Entry 3LGE (X-ray diffraction, 2.20 A resolution); this record covers chains B and D of the 8 polymer chains in the assembly.

Chain B (and D):
Name: Fructose-bisphosphate aldolase A
From: Oryctolagus cuniculus
Notes: EC 4.1.2.13; chain D of this document is another copy of the same molecule, construct and numbering; everything in this record applies to it too
Reference sequence: P00883 (ALDOA_RABIT); residues 1-363 here correspond to UniProt positions 2-364 (UniProt number = residue number + 1)
Chain sequence (363 residues; each row starts with the number of its first residue):
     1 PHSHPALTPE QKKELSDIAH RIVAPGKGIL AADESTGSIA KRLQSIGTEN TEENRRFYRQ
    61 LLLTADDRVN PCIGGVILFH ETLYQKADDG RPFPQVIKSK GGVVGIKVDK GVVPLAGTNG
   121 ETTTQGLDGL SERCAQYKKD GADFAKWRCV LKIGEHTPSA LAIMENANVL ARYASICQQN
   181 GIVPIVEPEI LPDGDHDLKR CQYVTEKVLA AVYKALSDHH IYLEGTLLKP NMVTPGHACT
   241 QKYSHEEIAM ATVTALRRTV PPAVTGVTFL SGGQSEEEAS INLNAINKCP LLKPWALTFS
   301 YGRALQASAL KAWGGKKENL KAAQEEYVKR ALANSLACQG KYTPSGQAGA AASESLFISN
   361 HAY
Not modelled in the structure: 345-355 (chain D: 345-358)
UniProt features mapped onto this chain:
  - active site: Glu187 (Proton acceptor), Lys229 (Schiff-base intermediate with dihydroxyacetone-P)
  - binding site (beta-D-fructose 1,6-bisphosphate): Arg42, Ser271 to Gly273, Ser300, Arg303
  - site: Cys72 (Essential for substrate cleavage), Lys107 (Essential for substrate cleavage), Lys146 (Alkylation inactivates the enzyme), His361 (Alkylation inactivates the enzyme), Tyr363 (Necessary for preference for fructose 1,6-bisphosphate over fructose 1-phosphate)
  - modified residue: Thr8 (Phosphothreonine), Ser35 (Phosphoserine), Ser38 (Phosphoserine), Lys41 (N6-acetyllysine), Ser45 (Phosphoserine), Lys98 (N6-(2-hydroxyisobutyryl)lysine), Lys107 (N6-acetyllysine), Lys110 (N6-acetyllysine), Ser131 (Phosphoserine), Lys146 (N6-(2-hydroxyisobutyryl)lysine), Ser271 (Phosphoserine), Lys311 (N6-malonyllysine), Lys329 (N6-acetyllysine), Asn360 (Deamidated asparagine)
  - cross-link: Lys41 (Glycyl lysine isopeptide (Lys-Gly) (interchain with G-Cter in SUMO1))

Interface between chain B and chain D:
Residue-residue contacts (9):
  Pro9(B) with His361(D)
  Lys12(B) with His361(D); Tyr363(D), hydrogen bond (side chain-backbone)
  Lys13(B) with His361(D)
  Ser16(B) with His361(D)
  Glu155(B) with Glu155(D); His156(D)
  His156(B) with Glu155(D)
  Tyr222(B) with His361(D), hydrogen bond
Other interface residues (no listed pair), chain D (5 interface residues in all): Ala362

In short:
7 residues of chain B face 5 of chain D across their interface; the contacts include 2 hydrogen bonds. Among
the polar pairs are Lys12(B)-Tyr363(D) and Tyr222(B)-His361(D). Curated annotation (UniProt) lists active-site
residues Glu187(B) and Lys229(B) and 6 beta-D-fructose 1,6-bisphosphate-binding residues on chain B.
Chain B and chain D are both Fructose-bisphosphate aldolase A (Oryctolagus cuniculus); the structure, Crystal
structure of rabbit muscle aldolase-SNX9 LC4 complex, was determined by X-ray diffraction.
